PDB entry 8TTF | electron microscopy, 3.61 A resolution | chains A and C of the 3 polymer chains in the assembly

== Chain A ==
Protein: Quinolone resistance protein NorA
From: Staphylococcus aureus
Reference sequence: Q53459 (Q53459_STAAU); residue numbers follow UniProt; this construct covers 1-388
Sequence (424 residues; row label = number of the first residue in the row):
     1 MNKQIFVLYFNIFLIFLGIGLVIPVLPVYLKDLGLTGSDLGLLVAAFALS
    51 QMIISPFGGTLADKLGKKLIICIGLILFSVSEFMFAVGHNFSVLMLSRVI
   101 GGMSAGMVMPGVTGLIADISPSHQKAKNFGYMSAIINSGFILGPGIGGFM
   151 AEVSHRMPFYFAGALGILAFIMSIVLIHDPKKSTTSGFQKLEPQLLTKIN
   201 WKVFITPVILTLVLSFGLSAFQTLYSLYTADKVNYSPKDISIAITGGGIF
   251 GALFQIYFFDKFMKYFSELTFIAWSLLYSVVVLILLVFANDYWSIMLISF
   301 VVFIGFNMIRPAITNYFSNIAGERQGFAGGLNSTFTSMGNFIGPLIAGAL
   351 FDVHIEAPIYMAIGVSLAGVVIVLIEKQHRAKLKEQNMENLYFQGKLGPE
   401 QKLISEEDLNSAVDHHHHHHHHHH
Unresolved in the structure: 389-424
Differences from the reference sequence: engineered mutation Gln222 (Glu in Q53459), Asn307 (Asp in Q53459); expression tag (389-424)
What the authors report for this chain:
  - contacts within the chain: Phe140-Gln222, Asn137-Asn307
  - mutagenesis - E222Q, D307N: abolished binding to Fab36
  - mutagenesis - N137A, I141Q: abolished growth
  - mutagenesis - I141A (2-fold): decreased growth

== Chain C ==
Protein: Heavy Chain of FabDA1 Variable Domain
From: Homo sapiens
Sequence (128 residues; each row starts with the number of its first residue):
    27 EVQLVESGGGLVQPGGSLRLSCAASGFTFSSSSIHWVRQAPGKGLEWVAS
    77 ISSSSGSTSYADSVKGRFTISADTSKNTAYLQMNSLRAEDTAVYYCARMS
   127 VENHWYYFYWYMSPYAMDYWGQGTLVTV
Disulfides: Cys48-Cys122

== How chain A and chain C interact ==
Pairs across the interface (39):
  Ser55(A) - Trp131(C)
  Pro56(A) - Trp131(C)  hydrogen bond (backbone-side chain)
  Gly59(A) - Trp131(C)
  Thr60(A) - Trp131(C)
  Asp63(A) - His130(C)  salt bridge
  Asp63(A) - Trp131(C)
  Lys67(A) - Trp136(C)
  Pro110(A) - Trp131(C)  hydrophobic
  Pro110(A) - Trp136(C)  hydrogen bond (backbone-side chain)
  Thr113(A) - Trp136(C)  hydrogen bond
  Gly114(A) - Asn129(C)
  Gly114(A) - Trp136(C)
  Ala117(A) - Asn129(C)
  Asp118(A) - Ser81(C)  hydrogen bond (backbone-side chain)
  Asp118(A) - Asn129(C)  hydrogen bond
  Ile119(A) - Ser81(C)
  Ser120(A) - Ser81(C)
  Ser122(A) - Tyr141(C)
  Lys125(A) - Met138(C)
  Pro180(A) - Ser56(C)
  Lys182(A) - Thr54(C)
  Thr184(A) - Thr54(C)
  Thr184(A) - Ser57(C)
  Thr184(A) - Glu128(C)  hydrogen bond
  Thr185(A) - Gly52(C)
  Phe188(A) - Ser126(C)
  Phe188(A) - Pro140(C)
  Phe188(A) - Asp144(C)
  Lys190(A) - Met138(C)  hydrogen bond (side chain-backbone)
  Lys190(A) - Ser139(C)
  Lys190(A) - Pro140(C)
  Leu191(A) - Tyr137(C)
  Glu192(A) - Tyr132(C)
  Glu192(A) - Tyr137(C)
  Leu196(A) - Tyr135(C)
  Gly326(A) - Tyr135(C)
  Phe327(A) - Tyr135(C)  hydrophobic
  Gly330(A) - Phe134(C)
  Thr334(A) - Phe134(C)
Interface residues without a listed pair, chain A (31 interface residues in all): Pro121, Ser183, Leu195
Interface residues without a listed pair, chain C (23 interface residues in all): Phe55, Ser80, Tyr133

== Summary ==
The interface between chain A and chain C involves 31 residues on one side and 23 on the other, with 7
hydrogen bonds and 1 salt bridge. Among the polar pairs are Asp63(A)-His130(C), Pro56(A)-Trp131(C) and
Pro110(A)-Trp136(C). The paper reports that E222Q and D307N of chain A abolish binding to Fab36; contacts
within the chain involving Gln222(A), Phe140(A) and Asn307(A) among others; 5 substitutions were tested in
all.
Here chain A is Quinolone resistance protein NorA (Staphylococcus aureus) and chain C is Heavy Chain of FabDA1
Variable Domain (Homo sapiens). Entry 8TTF (NorA double mutant - E222QD307N at pH 7.5) was determined by
electron microscopy, deposited together with 8TTE, 8TTG and 8TTH.
